Entry 8U7Y (electron microscopy, 4.06 A resolution (low resolution: residue-level contacts below are approximate; hydrogen-bond / salt-bridge calls are withheld)); this record covers chains A and B.

# Chain A (and B)
Molecule: NADPH oxidase 5
From: Homo sapiens
Notes: EC 1.6.3.-; chain B of this document is another copy of the same molecule, construct and numbering; everything in this record applies to it too
Reference sequence: Q96PH1 (NOX5_HUMAN), isoform Q96PH1-4; residue numbers follow UniProt; this construct covers 1-719
Sequence (719 residues; row label = number of the first residue in the row):
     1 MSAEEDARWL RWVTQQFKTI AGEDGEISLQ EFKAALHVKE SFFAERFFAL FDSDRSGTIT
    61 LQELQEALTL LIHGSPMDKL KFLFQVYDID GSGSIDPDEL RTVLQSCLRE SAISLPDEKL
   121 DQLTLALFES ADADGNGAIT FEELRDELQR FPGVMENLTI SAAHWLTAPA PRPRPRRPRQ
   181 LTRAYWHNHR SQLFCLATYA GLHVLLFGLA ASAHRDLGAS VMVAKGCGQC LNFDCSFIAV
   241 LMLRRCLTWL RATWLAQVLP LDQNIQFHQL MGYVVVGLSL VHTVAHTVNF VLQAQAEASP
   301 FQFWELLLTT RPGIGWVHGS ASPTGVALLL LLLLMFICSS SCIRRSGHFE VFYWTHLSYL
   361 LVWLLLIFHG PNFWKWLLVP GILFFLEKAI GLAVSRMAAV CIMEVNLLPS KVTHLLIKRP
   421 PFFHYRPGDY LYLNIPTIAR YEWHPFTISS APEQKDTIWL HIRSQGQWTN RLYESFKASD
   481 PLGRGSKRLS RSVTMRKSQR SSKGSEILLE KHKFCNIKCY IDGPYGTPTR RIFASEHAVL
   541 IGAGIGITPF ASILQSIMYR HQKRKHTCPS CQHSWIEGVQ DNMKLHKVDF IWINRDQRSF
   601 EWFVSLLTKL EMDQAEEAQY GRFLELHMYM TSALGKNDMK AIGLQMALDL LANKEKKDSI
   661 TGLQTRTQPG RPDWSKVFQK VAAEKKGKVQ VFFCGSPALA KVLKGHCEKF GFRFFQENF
Not modelled in the structure: 1-8, 21-25, 38-40, 52-54, 70-74, 91-95, 134-136, 152-153, 166-181, 296-318, 479-514, 635-639, 682-683
Ion coordination: heme b/c Fe site 1: H268, H356; heme b/c Fe site 2 near H369 (its only coordinating residue here); Zn2+: C568, C571 (shared with C568(B), C571(B) of chain B)
Small-molecule neighbours:
  - FAD (flavin-adenine dinucleotide): R251, D262, I265, R344, W443, H444, P445, F446, T447, H461, I462, R463, Q465, G466, Q467, W468, T469, T548
  - heme b/c (HEB), molecule 1: K225, G228, Q229, L231, N232, S279, H282, T283, H286, F290, A321, S322, G325, V326, L328, L329, L332, L366, H369, G370, P371, N372, F373
  - heme b/c (HEB), molecule 2: C235, I238, A239, M242, L243, I265, H268, Q269, G272, Y273, V275, V276, L332, M335, F336, S339, F352, H356, Y359, W363, F384, K388
  - NADP (NAP; NADP nicotinamide-adenine-dinucleotide phosphate): D262, G544, I593, N594, R595, Y629, M630, T631, S632, G670, R671, P672, W674, S675, G695, S696, P697, F719
Swiss-Prot annotation at these positions:
  - mutagenesis: E31 (E31Q: Loss of binding of 1 calcium molecule. No effect on catalytic activity), C107 (C107S: Substantial loss of catalytic activity), E110 (E110A: No effect on cell membrane localization and catalytic activity), S111 (S111A: No effect on cell membrane localization and catalytic activity), A112 (A112N: No effect on cell membrane localization and catalytic activity), I113 (I113N: Significant reduction in cell membrane localization and catalytic activity. Reduced calcium-dependent interaction between the N-terminal regulatory region and the C-terminal catalytic region), S114 (S114A: No effect on cell membrane localization and catalytic activity), L115 (L115A: Significant reduction in cell membrane localization and catalytic activity ...), P116 (P116A: No effect on cell membrane localization and catalytic activity), S475 (S475A: Loss of CaMK2-mediated activation of its activity), S490 (S490A: Loss of PKC/PRKCA-mediated activation of its activity; when associated with A-494 and A-498), T494 (T494A: No effect on CaMK2-mediated activation of its activity. Loss of PKC/PRKCA-mediated activation of its activity; when associated with A-490 and A-498), 6 further mutagenesis entries in UniProt
Reported in the primary citation:
  - mutagenesis - R426A, R530A, R531A: unchanged binding to NADPH oxidase 5 (chain A)
  - mutagenesis - C568S, C571S: decreased stability

# Chain A / chain B interface
Contacting residue pairs - 23 pairs, chain A then chain B:
  H424(A) with R530(B)
  E453(A) with D581(B)
  K455(A) with D581(B)
  R530(A) with H424(B)
  K563(A) with D581(B)
  T567(A) with W575(B)
  C568(A) with C568(B); C571(B); W575(B)
  P569(A) with W575(B)
  S570(A) with C571(B); H573(B)
  C571(A) with C568(B); S570(B); C571(B)
  H573(A) with S570(B)
  W575(A) with T567(B); C568(B); P569(B); W575(B)
  D581(A) with E453(B); K455(B); K563(B)
Other interface residues (no listed pair), chain A (14 interface residues in all): Q580
Other interface residues (no listed pair), chain B (14 interface residues in all): Q580

# Overview
The chain A/chain B interface involves 14 residues from each chain. Bound to chain A: flavin-adenine
dinucleotide, NADP and heme b/c. From UniProt: 18 mutagenesis sites on chain A. The paper reports that C568S
and C571S of chain A reduce stability; R426A, R530A and R531A of chain A leave binding to NADPH oxidase 5
(chain A) unchanged.
Chain A and chain B are both NADPH oxidase 5 (Homo sapiens); the structure, Structural Basis of Human NOX5
Activation, was determined by electron microscopy (same publication as 8U85, 8U86 and 8U87).
